PDB entry 2E76 | X-ray diffraction, 3.41 A resolution | chains C and E of the 8 polymer chains in the assembly

[Chain C]
Name: Apocytochrome f
Organism: Mastigocladus laminosus
Reference sequence: P83793 (CYF_MASLA); residues 1-289 here = UniProt positions 1-289
Chain sequence (289 residues; numbered 1 to 289; the number before each row is that of its first residue):
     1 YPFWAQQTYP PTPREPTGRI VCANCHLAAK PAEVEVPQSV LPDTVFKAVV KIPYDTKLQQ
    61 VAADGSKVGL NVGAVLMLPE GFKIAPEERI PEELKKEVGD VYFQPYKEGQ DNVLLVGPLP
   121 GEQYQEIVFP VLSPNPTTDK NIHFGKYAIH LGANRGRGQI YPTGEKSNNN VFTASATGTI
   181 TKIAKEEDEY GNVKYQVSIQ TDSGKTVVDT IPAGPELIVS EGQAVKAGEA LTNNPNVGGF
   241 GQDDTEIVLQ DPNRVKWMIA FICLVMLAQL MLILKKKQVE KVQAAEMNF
Unresolved in the structure: 289
Covalent attachments: heme (HEM) linked to Cys-25
Metal / ion sites: heme Fe: Tyr-1, His-26; Cd2+: His-143 (shared with 1 residue of chain A)
Small-molecule neighbours: heme (HEM): Tyr-1, Pro-2, Trp-4, Ala-5, Thr-8, Tyr-9, Cys-22, His-26, Gln-60, Leu-70, Asn-71, Val-72, Gly-73, Ala-74, Val-75, Pro-118, Asn-154, Gly-156, Arg-157, Gly-158, Gln-159, Ile-160, Tyr-161, Pro-162, Ser-167

[Chain E]
Name: Cytochrome b6-f complex subunit 6
Organism: Mastigocladus laminosus
Reference sequence: P83795 (PETL_MASLA); numbering as in UniProt (aligned over 1-32)
Chain sequence (32 residues; numbered 1 to 32; the number before each row is that of its first residue):
     1 MILGAVFYIV FIALFFGIAV GIIFAIKSIK LI
Small-molecule neighbours: dioleoyl-phosphatidylcholine (OPC; (7R,17E)-4-hydroxy-N,N,N,7-tetramethyl-7-[(8E)-octadec-8-enoyloxy]-10-oxo-3,5,9-trioxa-4-phosphaheptacos-17-en-1-aminium 4-oxide): Met-1, Gly-4, Ala-5, Tyr-8, Ile-9

[How chain C and chain E interact]
Residue-residue contacts - 11 pairs, chain C then chain E:
  Cys-263(C) with Phe-11(E), hydrophobic; Phe-15(E), hydrophobic
  Met-266(C) with Phe-11(E), hydrophobic; Phe-15(E), hydrophobic
  Leu-267(C) with Phe-15(E), hydrophobic
  Leu-270(C) with Ala-19(E), hydrophobic
  Leu-274(C) with Ile-22(E), hydrophobic; Ile-32(E)
  Gln-278(C) with Leu-31(E), hydrogen bond (side chain-backbone); Ile-32(E)
  Lys-281(C) with Ile-32(E)
Other interface residues (no listed pair), chain C (8 interface residues in all): Lys-277
Other interface residues (no listed pair), chain E (7 interface residues in all): Ile-26

[Summary]
8 residues of chain C and 7 residues of chain E are in contact, with 1 hydrogen bond. Its one hydrogen-bonded
contact is Gln-278(C)/Leu-31(E). Dioleoyl-phosphatidylcholine is bound between chain C and chain E. Covalently
linked heme: at Cys-25(C).
Chain C is Apocytochrome f and chain E is Cytochrome b6-f complex subunit 6, both from Mastigocladus
laminosus; the structure, Crystal Structure of the Cytochrome b6f Complex with tridecyl-stigmatellin (TDS)
from M.laminosus, was determined by X-ray diffraction together with 2E74 and 2E75 from the same study.
